8DYV - chains A and B; structure by electron microscopy, 3.97 A resolution.

[Chain A]
Molecule: Cytoplasmic dynein 1 heavy chain 1
Source organism: Homo sapiens
UniProtKB: Q14204 (DYHC1_HUMAN); residues 1320-4646 here = UniProt positions 1320-4646
Chain sequence (3328 residues; numbered 1319 to 4646; the number before each row is that of its first residue):
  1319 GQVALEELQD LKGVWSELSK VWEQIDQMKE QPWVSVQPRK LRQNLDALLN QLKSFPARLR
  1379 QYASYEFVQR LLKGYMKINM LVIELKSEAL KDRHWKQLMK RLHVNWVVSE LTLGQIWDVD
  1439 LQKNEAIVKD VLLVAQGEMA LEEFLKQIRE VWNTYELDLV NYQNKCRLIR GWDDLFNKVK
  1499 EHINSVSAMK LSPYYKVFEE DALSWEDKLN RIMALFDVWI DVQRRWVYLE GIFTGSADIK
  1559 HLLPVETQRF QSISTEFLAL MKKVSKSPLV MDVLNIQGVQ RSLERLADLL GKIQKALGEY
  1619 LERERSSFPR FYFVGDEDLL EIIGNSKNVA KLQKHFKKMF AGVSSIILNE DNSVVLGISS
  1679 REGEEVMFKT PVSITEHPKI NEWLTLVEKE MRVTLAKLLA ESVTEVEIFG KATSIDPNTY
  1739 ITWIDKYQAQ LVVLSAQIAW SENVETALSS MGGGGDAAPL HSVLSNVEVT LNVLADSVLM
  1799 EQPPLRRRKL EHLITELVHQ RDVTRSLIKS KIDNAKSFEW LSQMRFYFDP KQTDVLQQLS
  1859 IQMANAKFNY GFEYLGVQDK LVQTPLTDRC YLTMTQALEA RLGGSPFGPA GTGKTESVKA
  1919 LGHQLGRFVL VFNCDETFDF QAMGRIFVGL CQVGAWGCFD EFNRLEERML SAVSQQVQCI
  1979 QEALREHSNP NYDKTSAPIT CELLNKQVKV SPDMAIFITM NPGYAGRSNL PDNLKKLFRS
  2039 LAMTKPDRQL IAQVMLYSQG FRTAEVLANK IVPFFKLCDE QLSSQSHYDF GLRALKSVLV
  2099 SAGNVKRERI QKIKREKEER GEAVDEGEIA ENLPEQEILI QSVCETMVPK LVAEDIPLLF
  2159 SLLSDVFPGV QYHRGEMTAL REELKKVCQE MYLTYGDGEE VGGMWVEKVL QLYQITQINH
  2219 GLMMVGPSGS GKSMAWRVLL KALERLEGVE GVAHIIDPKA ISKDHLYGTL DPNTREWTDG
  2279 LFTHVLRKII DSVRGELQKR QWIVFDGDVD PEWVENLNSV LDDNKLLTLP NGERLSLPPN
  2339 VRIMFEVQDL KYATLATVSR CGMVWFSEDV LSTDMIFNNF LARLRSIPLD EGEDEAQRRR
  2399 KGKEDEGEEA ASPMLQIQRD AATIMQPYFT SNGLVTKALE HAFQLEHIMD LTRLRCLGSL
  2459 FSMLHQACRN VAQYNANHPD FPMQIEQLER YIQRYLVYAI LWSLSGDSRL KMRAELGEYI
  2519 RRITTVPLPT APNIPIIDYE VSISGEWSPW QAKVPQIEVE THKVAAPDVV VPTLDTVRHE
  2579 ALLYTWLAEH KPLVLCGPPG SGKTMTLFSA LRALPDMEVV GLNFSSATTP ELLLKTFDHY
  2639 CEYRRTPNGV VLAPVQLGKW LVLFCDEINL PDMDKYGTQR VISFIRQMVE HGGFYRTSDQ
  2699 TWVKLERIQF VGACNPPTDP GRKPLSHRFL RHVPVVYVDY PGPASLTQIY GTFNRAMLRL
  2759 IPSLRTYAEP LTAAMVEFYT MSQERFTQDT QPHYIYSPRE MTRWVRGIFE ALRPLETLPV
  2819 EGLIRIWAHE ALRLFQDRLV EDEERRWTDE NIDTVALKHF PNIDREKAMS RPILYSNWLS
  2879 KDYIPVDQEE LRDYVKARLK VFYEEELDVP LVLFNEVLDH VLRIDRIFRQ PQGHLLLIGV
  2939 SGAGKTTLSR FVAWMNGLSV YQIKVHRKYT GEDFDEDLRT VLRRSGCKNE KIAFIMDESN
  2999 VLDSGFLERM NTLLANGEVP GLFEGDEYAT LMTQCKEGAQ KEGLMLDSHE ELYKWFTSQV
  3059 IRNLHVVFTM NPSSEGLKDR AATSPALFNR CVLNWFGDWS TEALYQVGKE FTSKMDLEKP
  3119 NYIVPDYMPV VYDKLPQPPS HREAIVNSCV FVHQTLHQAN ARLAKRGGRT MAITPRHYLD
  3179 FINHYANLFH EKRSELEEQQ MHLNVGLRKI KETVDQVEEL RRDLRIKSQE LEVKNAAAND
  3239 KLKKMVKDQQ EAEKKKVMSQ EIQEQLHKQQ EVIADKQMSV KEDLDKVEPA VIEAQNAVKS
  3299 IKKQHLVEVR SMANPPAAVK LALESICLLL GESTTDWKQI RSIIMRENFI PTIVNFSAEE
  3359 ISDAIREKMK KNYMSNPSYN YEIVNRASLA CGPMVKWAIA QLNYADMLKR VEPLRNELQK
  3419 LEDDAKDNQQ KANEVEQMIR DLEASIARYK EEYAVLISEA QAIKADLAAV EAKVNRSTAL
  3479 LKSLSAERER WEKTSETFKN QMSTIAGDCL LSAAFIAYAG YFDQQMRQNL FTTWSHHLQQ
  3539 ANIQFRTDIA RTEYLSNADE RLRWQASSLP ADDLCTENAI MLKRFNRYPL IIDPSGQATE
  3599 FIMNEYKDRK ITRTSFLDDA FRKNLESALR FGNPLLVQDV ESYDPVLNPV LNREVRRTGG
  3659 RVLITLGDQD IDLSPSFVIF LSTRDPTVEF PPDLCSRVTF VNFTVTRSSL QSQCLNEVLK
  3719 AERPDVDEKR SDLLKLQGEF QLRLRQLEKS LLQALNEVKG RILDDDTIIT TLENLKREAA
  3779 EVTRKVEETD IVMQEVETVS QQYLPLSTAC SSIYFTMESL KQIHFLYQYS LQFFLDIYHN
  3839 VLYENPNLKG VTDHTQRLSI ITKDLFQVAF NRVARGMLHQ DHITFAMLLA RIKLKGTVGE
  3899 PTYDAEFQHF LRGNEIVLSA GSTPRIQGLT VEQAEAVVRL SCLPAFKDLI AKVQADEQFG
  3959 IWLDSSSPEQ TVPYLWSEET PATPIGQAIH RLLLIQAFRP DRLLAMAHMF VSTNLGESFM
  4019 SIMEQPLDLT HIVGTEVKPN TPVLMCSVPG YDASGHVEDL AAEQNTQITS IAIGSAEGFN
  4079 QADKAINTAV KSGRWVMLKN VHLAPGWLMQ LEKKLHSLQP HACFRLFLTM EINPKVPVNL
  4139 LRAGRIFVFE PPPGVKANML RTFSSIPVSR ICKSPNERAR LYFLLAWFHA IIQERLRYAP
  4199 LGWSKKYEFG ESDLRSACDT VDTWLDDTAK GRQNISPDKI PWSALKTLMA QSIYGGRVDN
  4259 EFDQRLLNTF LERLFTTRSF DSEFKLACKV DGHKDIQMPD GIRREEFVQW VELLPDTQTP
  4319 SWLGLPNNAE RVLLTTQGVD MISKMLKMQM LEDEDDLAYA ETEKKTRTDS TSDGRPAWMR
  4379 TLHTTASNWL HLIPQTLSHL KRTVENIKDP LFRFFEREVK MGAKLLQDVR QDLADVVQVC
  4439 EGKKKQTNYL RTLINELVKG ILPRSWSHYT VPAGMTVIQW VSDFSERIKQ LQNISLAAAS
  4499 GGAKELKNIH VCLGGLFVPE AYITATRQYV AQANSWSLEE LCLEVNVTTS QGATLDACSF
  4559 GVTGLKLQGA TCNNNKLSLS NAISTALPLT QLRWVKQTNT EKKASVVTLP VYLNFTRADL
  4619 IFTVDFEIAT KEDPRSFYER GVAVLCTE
Not modelled in the structure: 1319-1673, 1690-1703, 1769-1774, 1988-1996, 2112-2127, 2390-2408, 2860-2864, 3215-3472, 3755-3759, 3846-3849, 3893-3898, 3913-3925, 3975-3977, 4348-4378, 4401-4404, 4499-4501, 4546-4557, 4578-4584, 4596-4602, 4645-4646
Construct notes: expression tag (1319)
Small-molecule neighbours:
  - ADP (adenosine-5'-diphosphate), molecule 1: Leu-1879, Val-1880, Thr-1882, Ala-1908, Gly-1909, Thr-1910, Gly-1911, Lys-1912, Thr-1913, Glu-1914, Thr-2017, Asn-2019, Ile-2049, Leu-2090, Arg-2091, Lys-2094, Asp-2321, Arg-2358
  - ADP, molecule 2: Thr-2571, Thr-2574, Pro-2597, Gly-2598, Ser-2599, Gly-2600, Lys-2601, Thr-2602, Met-2603, Asp-2664, Pro-2739, Ser-2743, Leu-2744, Ile-2747, Tyr-2748, Arg-2797, Thr-2800, Asn-3087, Arg-3088
  - ADP, molecule 3: Val-2907, Leu-2909, Val-2910, Phe-2912, Val-2938, Ser-2939, Gly-2940, Ala-2941, Gly-2942, Lys-2943, Thr-2944, Thr-2945, Trp-3097, Arg-3174, Leu-3177, Asn-3650, Glu-3652, Arg-3695
  - ATP (adenosine-5'-triphosphate): Leu-2191, Thr-2192, Trp-2203, Pro-2225, Ser-2226, Gly-2227, Ser-2228, Gly-2229, Lys-2230, Ser-2231, Met-2232, Glu-2344, Leu-2369, Met-2373, Ile-2374, Asn-2377, Leu-2452, Arg-2726, Arg-2729
UniProt features mapped onto this chain:
  - binding site (ATP): Gly-1906 to Thr-1913, Gly-2224 to Ser-2231, Gly-2595 to Thr-2602, Gly-2937 to Thr-2944
  - modified residue: Lys-3480 (N6-acetyllysine), Ser-4162 (Phosphoserine), Lys-4283 (N6-acetyllysine), Thr-4366 (Phosphothreonine), Ser-4368 (Phosphoserine)
  - natural variant: Glu-1518 (E1518K: In CDCBM13), Arg-1567 (R1567Q: In CDCBM13), Arg-1962 (R1962C: In CDCBM13), Glu-3048 (E3048K: In CMT2O), Lys-3241 (K3241T: In CDCBM13), Lys-3336 (K3336N: In CDCBM13), Arg-3344 (R3344Q: In CDCBM13), Arg-3384 (R3384Q: In CDCBM13), His-3822 (H3822P: In CDCBM13)
From the paper describing this entry:
  - disease-associated variants - G3658E (citing earlier work)

[Chain B]
Molecule: Platelet-activating factor acetylhydrolase IB subunit beta
Source organism: Homo sapiens
UniProtKB: P43034 (LIS1_HUMAN); numbering as in UniProt (aligned over 2-410)
Chain sequence (411 residues; row label = number of the first residue in the row; numbering starts at 0):
     0 GSVLSQRQRD ELNRAIADYL RSNGYEEAYS VFKKEAELDV NEELDKKYAG LLEKKWTSVI
    60 RLQKKVMELE SKLNEAKEEF TSGGPLGQKR DPKEWIPRPP EKYALSGHRS PVTRVIFHPV
   120 FSVMVSASED ATIKVWDYET GDFERTLKGH TDSVQDISFD HSGKLLASCS ADMTIKLWDF
   180 QGFECIRTMH GHDHNVSSVA IMPNGDHIVS ASRDKTIKMW EVQTGYCVKT FTGHREWVRM
   240 VRPNQDGTLI ASCSNDQTVR VWVVATKECK AELREHEHVV ECISWAPESS YSSISEATGS
   300 ETKKSGKPGP FLLSGSRDKT IKMWDVSTGM CLMTLVGHDN WVRGVLFHSG GKFILSCADD
   360 KTLRVWDYKN KRCMKTLNAH EHFVTSLDFH KTAPYVVTGS VDQTVKVWEC R
Not modelled in the structure: 0-91, 264-267, 298-307
Construct notes: expression tag (0-1)
UniProt features mapped onto this chain:
  - region: Phe-388 to Arg-410 (Interaction with NDEL1)
  - modified residue: Lys-53 (N6-acetyllysine), Ser-109 (Phosphoserine)
  - natural variant: Phe-31 (F31S: In LIS1), His-149 (H149R: In LIS1), Gly-162 (G162S: In LIS1), Ser-169 (S169P: In SBH), Arg-241 (R241P: In SBH), His-277 (H277P: In LIS1), Asp-317 (D317H: In LIS1)
From the paper describing this entry:
  - disease-associated variants - H277P, R342P: decreased binding to Cytoplasmic dynein 1 heavy chain 1 (chain A) (proposed by the authors, not directly observed)
  - disease-associated variants - H389Y (citing earlier work)

[Chain A / chain B interface]
Contacting residue pairs (33; chain A residue first):
  Asn-2875(A) with Lys-318(B), hydrogen bond (backbone-side chain)
  Trp-2876(A) with Asp-338(B); Asn-339(B), hydrogen bond (backbone-side chain)
  Leu-2877(A) with Asp-338(B); Asn-339(B)
  Ser-2878(A) with Lys-318(B), hydrogen bond (backbone-side chain); Asp-338(B)
  Lys-2879(A) with Gly-336(B); His-337(B); Asp-338(B), hydrogen bond (backbone-side chain)
  Tyr-2892(A) with Asn-339(B), hydrogen bond; Phe-382(B), hydrophobic
  Ala-2895(A) with His-381(B); Phe-382(B), hydrophobic
  Arg-2896(A) with Asn-339(B); Trp-340(B); Asp-358(B), salt bridge
  Glu-2902(A) with Glu-128(B)
  Glu-2903(A) with Arg-212(B), salt bridge; Trp-236(B); Arg-238(B), salt bridge
  Trp-2952(A) with Arg-316(B); Trp-340(B), hydrophobic
  Met-2953(A) with His-277(B)
  Asn-2954(A) with His-277(B), hydrogen bond (backbone-side chain)
  Gly-2955(A) with Gln-256(B); His-277(B)
  Glu-2988(A) with Arg-234(B), salt bridge
  Lys-3039(A) with Glu-271(B), salt bridge; Arg-273(B)
  Arg-3654(A) with Arg-212(B)
  Thr-3656(A) with His-193(B), hydrogen bond; Asn-194(B)
Other interface residues (no listed pair), chain A (22 interface residues in all): Val-2899, Lys-2986, Asn-2987, Gly-3657
Other interface residues (no listed pair), chain B (22 interface residues in all): Arg-342

[Summary]
Chain A and chain B each contribute 22 residues to their interface; the contacts include 7 hydrogen bonds and
5 salt bridges. Among the polar pairs are Arg-2896(A)/Asp-358(B), Glu-2903(A)/Arg-212(B) and
Glu-2903(A)/Arg-238(B). From the paper: H277P and R342P of chain B reduce binding to Cytoplasmic dynein 1
heavy chain 1 (chain A).
Chain A is Cytoplasmic dynein 1 heavy chain 1 and chain B is Platelet-activating factor acetylhydrolase IB
subunit beta, both from Homo sapiens; the structure, Structure of human cytoplasmic dynein-1 bound to one
Lis1, was determined by electron microscopy together with 8DYU from the same study.
